PDB entry 6TDT | X-ray diffraction, 1.53 A resolution | chains H and L of the 3 polymer chains in the assembly

== Chain H ==
Molecule: Prothrombin
Organism: Homo sapiens
Notes: EC 3.4.21.5
UniProtKB: P00734 (THRB_HUMAN); the construct lacks a stretch of the UniProt sequence and is renumbered around it, so the offset changes along the chain: 16-36 = UniProt 364-384; 37-60 = UniProt 386-409; 61-77 = UniProt 419-435; 78-97 = UniProt 437-456; 7 more segments
Amino-acid sequence (259 residues; each row starts with the number of its first residue; note: 3 numbers in that range are skipped by the numbering (no residue carries them; nothing is unmodelled there); a row labelled like 60A-60I holds insertion residues (60A, then the next letters in order)):
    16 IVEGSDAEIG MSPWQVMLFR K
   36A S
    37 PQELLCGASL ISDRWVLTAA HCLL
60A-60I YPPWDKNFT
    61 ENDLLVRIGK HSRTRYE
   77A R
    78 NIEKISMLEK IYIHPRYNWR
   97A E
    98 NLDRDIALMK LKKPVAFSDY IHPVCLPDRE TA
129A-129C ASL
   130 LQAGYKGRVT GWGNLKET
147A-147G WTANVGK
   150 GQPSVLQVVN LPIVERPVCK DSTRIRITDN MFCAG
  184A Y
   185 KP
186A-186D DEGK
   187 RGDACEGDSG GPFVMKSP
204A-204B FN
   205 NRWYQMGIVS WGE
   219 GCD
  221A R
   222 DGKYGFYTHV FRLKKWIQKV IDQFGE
Disordered / not traced: 147A-147G, 247
Disulfide bonds: Cys42-Cys58, Cys168-Cys182, Cys191-Cys220
Covalent attachments: N-acetylglucosamine (NAG) linked to Asn60G
Bound ions: Na+ site 1: Lys169, Thr172, Phe204A; Na+ site 2: Arg221A, Lys224
Small-molecule neighbours: LXW ((2S)-1-[(2R)-2-azanyl-3,3-diphenyl-propanoyl]-N-(pyridin-4-ylmethyl)pyrrolidine-2-carboxamide): His57, Tyr60A, Trp60D, Glu97A, Asn98, Leu99, Ile174, Ala190, Cys191, Glu192, Ser195, Val213, Ser214, Trp215, Gly216, Glu217, Gly219, Cys220
UniProt features mapped onto this chain:
  - region: Ala183 to Val200 (High affinity receptor-binding region which is also known as the TP508 peptide)
  - active site (Charge relay system): His57, Asp102, Ser195
  - glycosylation: Asn60G (N-linked (GlcNAc...) (complex) asparagine)

== Chain L ==
Molecule: Prothrombin
Organism: Homo sapiens
Notes: EC 3.4.21.5
UniProtKB: P00734 (THRB_HUMAN); the construct lacks a stretch of the UniProt sequence, so the offset changes along the chain: -4 to 0 = UniProt 328-332; 1-14 = UniProt 336-349
Amino-acid sequence (36 residues; numbered -4 to 15 plus 16 insertion-coded residues; the number before each row is that of its first residue; a row labelled like 14A-14M holds insertion residues (14A, then the next letters in order); numbers below 1 keep their minus sign (Thr-4 is residue -4)):
    -4 TFGSG
    1C E
    1B A
    1A D
     1 CGLRPLFEKK SLED
14A-14M KTERELLESYIDG
    15 R
Disordered / not traced: -4 to 0
UniProt features mapped onto this chain:
  - site: Arg15 (Cleavage)

== Chain H / chain L interface ==
Disulfides between the chains: Cys122(H)-Cys1(L)
Residue-residue contacts - 63 pairs, chain H then chain L:
  Glu23(H) - Phe7(L)
  Glu23(H) - Asp14(L)
  Glu23(H) - Lys14A(L)  hydrogen bond (side chain-backbone)
  Ile24(H) - Leu6(L)
  Ile24(H) - Phe7(L)
  Gly25(H) - Arg4(L)
  Gly25(H) - Phe7(L)
  Met26(H) - Arg4(L)  hydrogen bond (backbone-side chain)
  Met26(H) - Phe7(L)  hydrophobic
  Met26(H) - Asp14(L)
  Pro28(H) - Arg4(L)
  Trp29(H) - Gly2(L)
  Trp29(H) - Arg4(L)
  Ser115(H) - Pro5(L)
  Asp116(H) - Pro5(L)
  Asp116(H) - Leu6(L)
  His119(H) - Asp1A(L)  salt bridge
  His119(H) - Leu3(L)  hydrogen bond (side chain-backbone)
  His119(H) - Pro5(L)
  Pro120(H) - Cys1(L)
  Pro120(H) - Gly2(L)  hydrogen bond (backbone-backbone)
  Val121(H) - Cys1(L)
  Cys122(H) - Cys1(L)  disulfide
  Cys122(H) - Gly2(L)
  Ser129B(H) - Asp14L(L)  hydrogen bond
  Gln131(H) - Asp14L(L)
  Gly133(H) - Ser14I(L)
  Tyr134(H) - Ser14I(L)
  Tyr134(H) - Tyr14J(L)  hydrophobic
  Tyr134(H) - Ile14K(L)  hydrogen bond (side chain-backbone)
  Tyr134(H) - Asp14L(L)  hydrogen bond (side chain-backbone)
  Lys135(H) - Glu14E(L)  salt bridge
  Lys135(H) - Leu14F(L)
  Lys135(H) - Ser14I(L)  hydrogen bond (backbone-side chain)
  Lys135(H) - Tyr14J(L)  hydrogen bond (backbone-side chain)
  Gly136(H) - Leu14F(L)
  Arg137(H) - Arg4(L)
  Arg137(H) - Asp14(L)  salt bridge
  Arg137(H) - Thr14B(L)  hydrogen bond
  Arg137(H) - Glu14C(L)
  Asn159(H) - Thr14B(L)  hydrogen bond
  Asn159(H) - Glu14E(L)  hydrogen bond
  Asn159(H) - Leu14F(L)
  Tyr184A(H) - Glu14E(L)  hydrogen bond
  Met201(H) - Tyr14J(L)
  Lys202(H) - Glu8(L)  salt bridge
  Lys202(H) - Glu14C(L)  salt bridge
  Lys202(H) - Tyr14J(L)
  Pro204(H) - Leu14G(L)  hydrophobic
  Pro204(H) - Tyr14J(L)
  Phe204A(H) - Asp14L(L)
  Asn205(H) - Leu3(L)
  Asn205(H) - Glu8(L)
  Arg206(H) - Cys1(L)  hydrogen bond (side chain-backbone)
  Arg206(H) - Asp1A(L)
  Arg206(H) - Ala1B(L)  hydrogen bond (side chain-backbone)
  Arg206(H) - Gly2(L)
  Arg206(H) - Leu3(L)
  Trp207(H) - Gly2(L)  hydrogen bond (backbone-backbone)
  Trp207(H) - Arg4(L)
  Trp207(H) - Glu8(L)  hydrogen bond
  Trp207(H) - Asp14(L)
  Trp207(H) - Leu14F(L)  hydrophobic
Also at the interface, not in a pair above, chain H (30 interface residues in all): Tyr117, Leu129C
Also at the interface, not in a pair above, chain L (22 interface residues in all): Glu1C

== Summary ==
30 residues of chain H face 22 of chain L across their interface, with 1 disulfide bond, 17 hydrogen bonds and
5 salt bridges. Polar contacts include His119(H)-Asp1A(L), Lys135(H)-Glu14E(L) and Arg137(H)-Asp14(L). Chain H
binds compound LXW. Covalently linked N-acetylglucosamine: at Asn60G(H).
Here chain H is Prothrombin and chain L is Prothrombin, both from Homo sapiens. Entry 6TDT (Thrombin in
Complex with a D-DiPhe-Pro-p-pyridine derivative) was determined by X-ray diffraction together with 6HSX, 6T3Q
and 6T4A from the same study.
